8K29 - chains F and Q of the 12 polymer chains in the assembly; structure by electron microscopy, 3.18 A resolution.

== Chain F ==
Protein: Csy3
Organism: Vibrio phage ICP1_2004_A
UniProtKB: F1D5V6 (F1D5V6_9CAUD); residue numbers follow UniProt; this construct covers 1-306
Chain sequence (306 residues; each row starts with the number of its first residue):
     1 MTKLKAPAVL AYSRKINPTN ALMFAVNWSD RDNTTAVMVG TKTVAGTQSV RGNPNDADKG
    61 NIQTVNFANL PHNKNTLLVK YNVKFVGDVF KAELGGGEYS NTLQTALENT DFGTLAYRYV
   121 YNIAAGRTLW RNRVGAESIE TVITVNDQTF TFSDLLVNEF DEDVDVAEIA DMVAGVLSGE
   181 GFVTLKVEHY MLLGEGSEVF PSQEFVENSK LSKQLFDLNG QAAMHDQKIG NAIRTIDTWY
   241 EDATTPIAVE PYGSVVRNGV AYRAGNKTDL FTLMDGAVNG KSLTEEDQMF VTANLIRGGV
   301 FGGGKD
Disordered / not traced: 1, 304-306

== Chain Q ==
Molecule: 43-nt DNA strand
Organism: Vibrio phage ICP1_2004_A
Sequence (43 nucleotides; row label = number of the first residue in the row):
    18 AGCAATTTAA ATAGGGAAGA TAAGCAAAGG GTTGACGAAA GCC

== Interface between chain F and chain Q ==
Residue-residue contacts (23):
  Ala8(F) - DG36(Q)  sugar contact
  Ala8(F) - DA37(Q)  sugar contact
  Val9(F) - DG36(Q)  base contact
  Val9(F) - DA37(Q)  sugar contact
  Thr47(F) - DA28(Q)  base contact
  Gln48(F) - DA26(Q)  hydrogen bond to the phosphate
  Gln48(F) - DA27(Q)  hydrogen bond to the phosphate
  Val50(F) - DT29(Q)  sugar contact
  Lys59(F) - DA26(Q)  phosphate contact
  Gly60(F) - DA26(Q)  hydrogen bond to the sugar
  Gly60(F) - DA27(Q)  phosphate contact
  Asn61(F) - DA26(Q)  sugar contact
  Asn61(F) - DA27(Q)  hydrogen bond to the sugar
  Asn61(F) - DA28(Q)  sugar contact
  Ile62(F) - DA26(Q)  base contact
  Ile62(F) - DA27(Q)  hydrogen bond to the sugar
  Gln63(F) - DA27(Q)  hydrogen bond to the phosphate
  Gln63(F) - DA28(Q)  hydrogen bond to the phosphate
  Leu94(F) - DG36(Q)  base contact
  Phe205(F) - DG33(Q)  base contact
  Ser212(F) - DA28(Q)  hydrogen bond to the base
  Val300(F) - DG36(Q)  base contact
  Gly303(F) - DG36(Q)  sugar contact
Interface residues without a listed pair, chain F (17 interface residues in all): Ser49, Gly302
Interface residues without a listed pair, chain Q (9 interface residues in all): DG32, DA35

== Overview ==
17 residues of chain F face 9 of chain Q across their interface, with 8 hydrogen bonds. Among the polar pairs
are Ser212(F)-DA28(Q), Gly60(F)-DA26(Q) and Asn61(F)-DA27(Q).
Here chain F is Csy3 and chain Q is a 43-nt DNA strand, both from Vibrio phage ICP1_2004_A. Entry 8K29 (ICP1
Csy-dsDNA complex (form 2)) was determined by electron microscopy.
